PDB entry 5VY9 | electron microscopy, 6.70 A resolution (low resolution: residue-level contacts below are approximate; hydrogen-bond / salt-bridge calls are withheld) | chains C and D of the 7 polymer chains in the assembly

== Chain C (and D) ==
Molecule: Heat shock protein 104
Source organism: Saccharomyces cerevisiae (strain ATCC 204508 / S288c)
Notes: chain D of this document is another copy of the same molecule, construct and numbering; everything in this record applies to it too
UniProt: P31539 (HS104_YEAST); residues 1-908 here = UniProt positions 1-908
Chain sequence (908 residues; numbered 1 to 908; the number before each row is that of its first residue):
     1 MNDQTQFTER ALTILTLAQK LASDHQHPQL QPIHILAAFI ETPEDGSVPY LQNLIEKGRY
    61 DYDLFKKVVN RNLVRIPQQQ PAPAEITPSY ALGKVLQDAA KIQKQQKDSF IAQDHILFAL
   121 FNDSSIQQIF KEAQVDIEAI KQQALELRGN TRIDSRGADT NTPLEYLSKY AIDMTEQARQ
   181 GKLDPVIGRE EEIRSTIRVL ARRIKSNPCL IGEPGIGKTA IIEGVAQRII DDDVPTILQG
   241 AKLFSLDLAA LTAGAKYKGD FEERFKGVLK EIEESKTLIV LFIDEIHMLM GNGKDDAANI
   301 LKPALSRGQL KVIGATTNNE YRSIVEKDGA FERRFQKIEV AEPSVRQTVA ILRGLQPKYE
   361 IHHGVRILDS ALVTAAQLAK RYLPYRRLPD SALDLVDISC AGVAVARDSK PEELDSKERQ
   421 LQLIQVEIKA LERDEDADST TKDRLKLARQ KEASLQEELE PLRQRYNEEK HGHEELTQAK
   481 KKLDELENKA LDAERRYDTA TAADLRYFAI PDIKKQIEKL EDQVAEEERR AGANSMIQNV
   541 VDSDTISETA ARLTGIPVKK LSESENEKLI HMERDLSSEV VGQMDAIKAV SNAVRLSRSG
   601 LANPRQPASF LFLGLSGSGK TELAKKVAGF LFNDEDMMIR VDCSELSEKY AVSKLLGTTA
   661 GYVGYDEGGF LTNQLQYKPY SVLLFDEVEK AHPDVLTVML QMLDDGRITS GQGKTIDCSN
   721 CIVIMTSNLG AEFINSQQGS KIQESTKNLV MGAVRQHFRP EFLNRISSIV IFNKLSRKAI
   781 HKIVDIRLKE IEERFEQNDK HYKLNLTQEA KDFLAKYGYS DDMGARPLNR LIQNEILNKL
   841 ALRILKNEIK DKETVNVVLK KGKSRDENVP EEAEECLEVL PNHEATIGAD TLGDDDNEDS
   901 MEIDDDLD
Not modelled in the structure: 1-5, 150-165, 410-537, 860-873, 885-908
Small-molecule neighbours:
  - ATP-gamma-S (AGS; phosphothiophosphoric acid-adenylate ester), molecule 1: Asp184, Pro185, Val186, Ile187, Arg189, Glu213, Pro214, Gly215, Ile216, Gly217, Lys218, Thr219, Ala220, Glu285, Ile351, Leu355, Pro389, Leu393
  - ATP-gamma-S (AGS), molecule 2: Glu579, Val580, Val581, Leu615, Ser616, Gly617, Ser618, Gly619, Lys620, Thr621, Glu622, Arg640, Asn728, Phe772, Leu775, Ile783, Arg787, Ala825, Arg826, Asn829
Swiss-Prot annotation at these positions:
  - region: Asp905 to Asp908 (Interaction surface for TPR repeats)
  - motif: Asn773 to Lys789 (Nuclear localization signal)
  - binding site (ATP): Gly212 to Thr219, Gly614 to Thr621
  - modified residue: Met1 (N-acetylmethionine), Ser206 (Phosphoserine), Ser306 (Phosphoserine), Thr499 (Phosphothreonine), Ser535 (Phosphoserine)
  - cross-link (Glycyl lysine isopeptide (Lys-Gly)): Lys442 (interchain with G-Cter in ubiquitin), Lys620 (interchain with G-Cter in ubiquitin)
What the authors report for this chain:
  - mutagenesis - N728A (Kd 33nM): increased binding to ATP
  - mutagenesis - T317A (Kd > 2muM): unchanged binding to ATP
  - mutagenesis - T317A (Kd 1.4muM): decreased binding to ATPgammaS
  - mutagenesis - N728A (Kd 16-20nM): unchanged binding to ATPgammaS
  - mutagenesis - T317A (Kd 1.4muM): decreased binding to ATP-gamma-S
  - mutagenesis - N728A (Kd 16-20nM): unchanged binding to ATP-gamma-S

== Chain C / chain D interface ==
Residue-residue contacts (144; chain C residue first):
  Glu9(C) - Lys256(D)
  Lys104(C) - Glu138(D)
  Gln105(C) - Gln105(D)
  Gln105(C) - Gln106(D)
  Gln106(C) - Gln105(D)
  Gln106(C) - Lys107(D)
  Lys107(C) - Gln106(D)
  Lys107(C) - Asp108(D)
  Lys107(C) - Leu145(D)
  Gly149(C) - Lys107(D)
  Ser195(C) - Leu553(D)
  Arg198(C) - Ala401(D)
  Arg198(C) - Gly402(D)
  Arg198(C) - Arg552(D)
  Ala201(C) - His363(D)
  Ala201(C) - Ala401(D)
  Ala201(C) - Val405(D)
  Arg202(C) - Asp394(D)
  Arg202(C) - Asp397(D)
  Arg202(C) - Ile398(D)
  Arg202(C) - Ala401(D)
  Arg203(C) - His362(D)
  Arg203(C) - His363(D)
  Arg203(C) - Asp397(D)
  Ile204(C) - Tyr359(D)
  Ile204(C) - Asp397(D)
  Lys205(C) - Asp394(D)
  Lys205(C) - Asp397(D)
  Pro235(C) - Val405(D)
  Lys258(C) - Phe261(D)
  Gly259(C) - Thr252(D)
  Glu262(C) - Thr252(D)
  Glu262(C) - Ala253(D)
  Glu263(C) - Ala253(D)
  Glu263(C) - Lys256(D)
  Lys266(C) - Ala249(D)
  Lys266(C) - Ala253(D)
  Gly293(C) - Lys327(D)
  Lys294(C) - His287(D)
  Lys294(C) - Glu320(D)
  Asp295(C) - His287(D)
  Asp295(C) - Met290(D)
  Asp295(C) - Lys327(D)
  Asp296(C) - Glu285(D)
  Asp296(C) - His287(D)
  Asp296(C) - Met288(D)
  Ile300(C) - Leu248(D)
  Ile300(C) - Glu285(D)
  Leu301(C) - Leu248(D)
  Ala304(C) - Leu248(D)
  Ala304(C) - Glu285(D)
  Arg307(C) - Thr219(D)
  Arg307(C) - Glu223(D)
  Asn318(C) - Tyr677(D)
  Asn319(C) - Asn673(D)
  Asn319(C) - Tyr677(D)
  Tyr321(C) - Arg386(D)
  Arg322(C) - Tyr665(D)
  Arg322(C) - Asp666(D)
  Arg322(C) - Asn673(D)
  Arg322(C) - Gln676(D)
  Arg322(C) - Tyr677(D)
  Glu326(C) - Tyr665(D)
  Glu326(C) - Gln712(D)
  Lys327(C) - Tyr665(D)
  Gly329(C) - Pro214(D)
  Glu332(C) - Arg386(D)
  Arg333(C) - Pro214(D)
  Arg333(C) - Gly215(D)
  Arg333(C) - Tyr385(D)
  Arg333(C) - Arg386(D)
  Arg333(C) - Arg387(D)
  Arg333(C) - Asp390(D)
  Arg334(C) - Glu285(D)
  Gln336(C) - Ile398(D)
  Gln336(C) - Leu553(D)
  Lys337(C) - Leu553(D)
  Glu339(C) - Tyr677(D)
  Thr374(C) - Gln797(D)
  Gln377(C) - Glu796(D)
  Gln377(C) - Gln797(D)
  Lys380(C) - Asp636(D)
  Lys559(C) - Glu796(D)
  Glu565(C) - Leu845(D)
  Glu565(C) - Asn847(D)
  Lys568(C) - Leu845(D)
  Leu569(C) - Leu845(D)
  Ile570(C) - Leu845(D)
  Ile570(C) - Lys846(D)
  Asn592(C) - Asn838(D)
  Arg595(C) - Ala841(D)
  Arg595(C) - Leu842(D)
  Arg595(C) - Leu845(D)
  Leu596(C) - Gln833(D)
  Leu596(C) - Leu837(D)
  Leu596(C) - Asn838(D)
  Leu596(C) - Ala841(D)
  Ser599(C) - Ala841(D)
  Ser599(C) - Ile844(D)
  Gly600(C) - Phe795(D)
  Gly600(C) - Glu796(D)
  Leu601(C) - Phe795(D)
  Leu601(C) - Leu837(D)
  Leu601(C) - Leu840(D)
  Leu601(C) - Ala841(D)
  Ala602(C) - Gln833(D)
  Asn603(C) - Gln833(D)
  Gln606(C) - Arg826(D)
  Leu656(C) - Glu645(D)
  Thr659(C) - Lys649(D)
  Thr659(C) - Tyr650(D)
  Thr659(C) - Ala651(D)
  Thr659(C) - Val652(D)
  Ala660(C) - Val652(D)
  Ala660(C) - Thr658(D)
  Gly661(C) - Val663(D)
  Tyr662(C) - Glu648(D)
  Tyr662(C) - Lys649(D)
  Tyr662(C) - Tyr650(D)
  Tyr662(C) - Ala651(D)
  Tyr665(C) - Val663(D)
  Asp694(C) - Lys690(D)
  Thr697(C) - Ser644(D)
  Thr697(C) - Lys690(D)
  Gln701(C) - Asp642(D)
  Gln701(C) - Glu645(D)
  Asp705(C) - Arg640(D)
  Arg707(C) - Arg640(D)
  Thr709(C) - Glu645(D)
  Arg759(C) - Glu689(D)
  Pro760(C) - Met823(D)
  Glu761(C) - Asn728(D)
  Leu763(C) - Arg830(D)
  Asn764(C) - Ser616(D)
  Asn764(C) - Met823(D)
  Asn764(C) - Arg826(D)
  Asn764(C) - Pro827(D)
  Asn764(C) - Arg830(D)
  Arg765(C) - Ser616(D)
  Arg765(C) - Arg826(D)
  Ile766(C) - Arg826(D)
  Ile766(C) - Arg830(D)
  Ser767(C) - Arg830(D)
  Ser767(C) - Asn834(D)
Also at the interface, not in a pair above, chain C (90 interface residues in all): Asp108, Glu191, Ile197, Pro303, Phe335, Ile338, Leu378, Asn566, Arg605, Tyr650, Val698, Asp704, Gly711
Also at the interface, not in a pair above, chain D (87 interface residues in all): Ala255, Asn292, Leu393, Gly617, Leu646, Ser653, Gly664, Glu667, Lys714, His883

== Overview ==
90 residues of chain C and 87 residues of chain D are in contact. Chain C binds ATP-gamma-S. From UniProt: 16
ATP-binding residues on chain C. From the paper: N728A of chain C increases binding to ATP; T317A of chain C
reduces binding to ATPgammaS.
Both chains are Heat shock protein 104 (Saccharomyces cerevisiae (strain ATCC 204508 / S288c)). Entry 5VY9 (S.
cerevisiae Hsp104:casein complex, Middle Domain Conformation) was determined by electron microscopy (same
publication as 5VJH, 5VY8 and 5VYA).
